Entry 7QRU (electron microscopy, 2.24 A resolution); this record covers chains F and G of the 8 polymer chains in the assembly.

Chain F:
Protein: Na(+)/H(+) antiporter subunit F
Source organism: Alkalihalophilus pseudofirmus
Reference sequence: A0A1Q9PNA0 (A0A1Q9PNA0_ALKPS); residue numbers follow UniProt; this construct covers 1-91
Amino-acid sequence (91 residues; numbered 1 to 91; the number before each row is that of its first residue):
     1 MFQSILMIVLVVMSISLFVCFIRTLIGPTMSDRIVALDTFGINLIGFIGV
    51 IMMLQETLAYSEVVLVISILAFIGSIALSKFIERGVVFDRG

Chain G:
Protein: Na+/H+ antiporter subunit G1
Source organism: Alkalihalophilus pseudofirmus
Reference sequence: A0A1Q9PMU8 (A0A1Q9PMU8_ALKPS); residue numbers follow UniProt; this construct covers 1-119
Amino-acid sequence (133 residues; row label = number of the first residue in the row):
     1 MTAVEIIISIFVLIGGFLSLLGSIGIIRFPDVYGRLHAATKSATLGVISI
    51 MLATFLFFFLVHGEFVGKLLLTILFVFLTAPVAGMMMGRSAYRVGVPLWE
   101 KSTQDDLKKMYEKKMKGSNHHHHHHDYKDDDDK
Disordered / not traced: 114-133
Differences from the reference sequence: expression tag (120-133)
Small-molecule neighbours: 1,2-Distearoyl-sn-glycerophosphoethanolamine (3PE): Leu74, Phe77, Leu78

How chain F and chain G interact:
Contacting residue pairs (79; chain F residue first):
  Met1(F) - Met1(G)  hydrophobic
  Phe2(F) - Met1(G)  hydrophobic
  Phe2(F) - Glu5(G)
  Phe2(F) - Ile8(G)  hydrophobic
  Phe2(F) - Ser9(G)
  Phe2(F) - Phe57(G)  hydrophobic
  Ile5(F) - Met1(G)  hydrophobic
  Ile5(F) - Ser9(G)
  Ile5(F) - Val12(G)  hydrophobic
  Ile5(F) - Leu13(G)  hydrophobic
  Val9(F) - Val12(G)
  Val9(F) - Leu13(G)  hydrophobic
  Val9(F) - Gly16(G)
  Val12(F) - Gly16(G)
  Met13(F) - Gly16(G)
  Met13(F) - Ser19(G)
  Met13(F) - Ile50(G)  hydrophobic
  Ile15(F) - Leu20(G)  hydrophobic
  Ser16(F) - Ser19(G)  hydrogen bond (side chain-backbone)
  Ser16(F) - Leu20(G)
  Ser16(F) - Ser23(G)  hydrogen bond
  Val19(F) - Ser23(G)
  Val19(F) - Ile27(G)  hydrophobic
  Cys20(F) - Ser23(G)  hydrogen bond
  Arg23(F) - Ile26(G)  hydrogen bond (side chain-backbone)
  Arg23(F) - Ile27(G)  hydrogen bond (side chain-backbone)
  Arg23(F) - Arg35(G)
  Ser31(F) - Ala91(G)
  Asp32(F) - Val32(G)
  Asp32(F) - Arg35(G)  salt bridge
  Ile34(F) - Met87(G)  hydrophobic
  Val35(F) - Val32(G)  hydrophobic
  Val35(F) - Leu36(G)  hydrophobic
  Val35(F) - Ala39(G)  hydrophobic
  Asp38(F) - Met87(G)
  Thr39(F) - Ala39(G)
  Thr39(F) - Ala43(G)
  Ile42(F) - Ala43(G)
  Ile42(F) - Val47(G)
  Asn43(F) - Ser19(G)
  Asn43(F) - Ser23(G)  hydrogen bond
  Ile45(F) - Val47(G)  hydrophobic
  Ile45(F) - Met51(G)
  Gly46(F) - Val47(G)
  Gly46(F) - Ile50(G)
  Gly49(F) - Met51(G)
  Gly49(F) - Thr54(G)  hydrogen bond (backbone-side chain)
  Val50(F) - Ile50(G)  hydrophobic
  Met52(F) - Phe58(G)
  Met53(F) - Ile8(G)  hydrophobic
  Met53(F) - Val12(G)  hydrophobic
  Met53(F) - Ala53(G)  hydrophobic
  Met53(F) - Thr54(G)
  Met53(F) - Phe57(G)
  Glu56(F) - Phe57(G)
  Thr57(F) - Phe58(G)
  Leu58(F) - Phe58(G)  hydrophobic
  Leu58(F) - Glu64(G)
  Leu58(F) - Val66(G)  hydrophobic
  Ser61(F) - Lys68(G)
  Glu62(F) - Lys68(G)  salt bridge
  Val64(F) - Thr72(G)
  Leu65(F) - Leu71(G)  hydrophobic
  Leu65(F) - Thr72(G)
  Leu65(F) - Phe75(G)  hydrophobic
  Ser68(F) - Phe75(G)
  Ile69(F) - Phe75(G)  hydrophobic
  Phe72(F) - Thr79(G)
  Phe72(F) - Val82(G)  hydrophobic
  Ser75(F) - Ala83(G)
  Ser75(F) - Met87(G)
  Ile76(F) - Met86(G)  hydrophobic
  Ser79(F) - Met86(G)
  Ser79(F) - Met87(G)
  Ser79(F) - Ser90(G)  hydrogen bond (backbone-side chain)
  Ile82(F) - Ser90(G)
  Ile82(F) - Val94(G)
  Glu83(F) - Ser90(G)
  Glu83(F) - Arg93(G)  salt bridge
Other interface residues (no listed pair), chain F (43 interface residues in all): Leu6, Pro28, Thr29
Other interface residues (no listed pair), chain G (45 interface residues in all): Gly15, Ile24, His62, Leu69, Val76, Val96

In short:
The interface between chain F and chain G involves 43 residues on one side and 45 on the other; the contacts
include 8 hydrogen bonds and 3 salt bridges. Polar contacts include Asp32(F)-Arg35(G), Glu62(F)-Lys68(G) and
Glu83(F)-Arg93(G). Chain G binds 1,2-Distearoyl-sn-glycerophosphoethanolamine.
Here chain F is Na(+)/H(+) antiporter subunit F and chain G is Na+/H+ antiporter subunit G1, both from
Alkalihalophilus pseudofirmus. Entry 7QRU (Structure of Bacillus pseudofirmus Mrp antiporter complex, monomer)
was determined by electron microscopy.
